7QW5 - chains A and Y of the 3 polymer chains in the assembly; structure by X-ray diffraction, 2.30 A resolution.

[Chain A]
Name: Modification methylase BseCI
Organism: Geobacillus stearothermophilus
Notes: EC 2.1.1.72
Reference sequence: P43423 (MTC1_GEOSE); residue numbers follow UniProt; this construct covers 1-579
Sequence (585 residues; numbered 1 to 585; the number before each row is that of its first residue):
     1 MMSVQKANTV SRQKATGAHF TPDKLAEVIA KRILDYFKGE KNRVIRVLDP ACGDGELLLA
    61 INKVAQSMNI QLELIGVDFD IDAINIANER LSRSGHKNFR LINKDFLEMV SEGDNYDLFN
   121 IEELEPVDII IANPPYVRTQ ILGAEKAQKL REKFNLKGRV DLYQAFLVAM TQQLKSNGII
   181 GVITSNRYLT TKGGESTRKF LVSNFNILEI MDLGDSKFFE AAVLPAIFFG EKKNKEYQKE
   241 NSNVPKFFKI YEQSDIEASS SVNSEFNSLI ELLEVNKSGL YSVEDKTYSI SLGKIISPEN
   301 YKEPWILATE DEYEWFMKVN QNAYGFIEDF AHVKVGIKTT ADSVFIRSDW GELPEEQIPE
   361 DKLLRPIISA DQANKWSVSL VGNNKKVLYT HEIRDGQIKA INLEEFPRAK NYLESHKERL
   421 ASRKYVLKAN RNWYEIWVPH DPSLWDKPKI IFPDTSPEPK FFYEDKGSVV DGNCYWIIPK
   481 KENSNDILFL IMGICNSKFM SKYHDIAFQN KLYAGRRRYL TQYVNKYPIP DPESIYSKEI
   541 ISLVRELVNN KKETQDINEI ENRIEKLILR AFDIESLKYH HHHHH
Not modelled in the structure: 1-9, 110-123, 237-241, 380-381, 551-552, 577-585
Differences from the reference sequence: conflict Glu195 (Gly in P43423); expression tag (580-585)
Residues lining bound ligands: S-adenosylhomocysteine (SAH): Thr16, Gly17, Ala18, His19, Phe20, Thr21, Asp49, Pro50, Ala51, Cys52, Gly53, Glu56, Leu57, Val77, Asp78, Phe79, Asp80, Ala83, Lys104, Asp105, Phe106, Asn133, Pro134, Pro135, Leu162, Phe166

[Chain Y]
Molecule: Unmethylated DNA duplex
Sequence (10 nucleotides; numbered 11 to 20; the number before each row is that of its first residue):
    11 GCATCGATCG

[How chain A and chain Y interact]
Residue-residue contacts - 37 pairs, chain A then chain Y:
  Arg138(A) with DG16(Y), base contact
  Thr139(A) with DT18(Y), phosphate contact; DC19(Y), phosphate contact
  Gln140(A) with DG16(Y), base contact; DA17(Y), hydrogen bond to the base; DT18(Y), sugar contact
  Gly143(A) with DT18(Y), phosphate contact
  Ala144(A) with DT18(Y), hydrogen bond to the phosphate; DC19(Y), phosphate contact
  Ala147(A) with DC19(Y), phosphate contact
  Arg151(A) with DC19(Y), salt bridge to the phosphate
  Lys157(A) with DG20(Y), phosphate contact
  Gly158(A) with DC19(Y), phosphate contact; DG20(Y), hydrogen bond to the phosphate
  Arg159(A) with DT18(Y), hydrogen bond to the base; DC19(Y), hydrogen bond to the base
  Lys338(A) with DC15(Y), base contact; DG16(Y), hydrogen bond to the base
  Thr340(A) with DG16(Y), phosphate contact; DA17(Y), base contact
  Ala341(A) with DG16(Y), hydrogen bond to the phosphate
  Asp342(A) with DC15(Y), sugar contact; DG16(Y), hydrogen bond to the phosphate
  Ala370(A) with DT14(Y), phosphate contact
  Arg419(A) with DG16(Y), salt bridge to the phosphate
  Tyr425(A) with DG16(Y), phosphate contact; DA17(Y), hydrogen bond to the phosphate; DT18(Y), base contact
  Trp437(A) with DT18(Y), hydrogen bond to the base
  Thr455(A) with DA13(Y), base contact
  Asn473(A) with DT14(Y), phosphate contact
  Leu512(A) with DA13(Y), base contact; DT14(Y), base contact
  Tyr513(A) with DC12(Y), base contact; DA13(Y), hydrogen bond to the base
  Arg516(A) with DC12(Y), sugar contact; DA13(Y), salt bridge to the phosphate
Also at the interface, not in a pair above, chain A (27 interface residues in all): Arg423, Asp454, Ala514, Arg518

[Overview]
27 residues of chain A and 9 residues of chain Y are in contact, with 11 hydrogen bonds and 3 salt bridges.
Among the polar pairs are Gln140(A)-DA17(Y), Arg159(A)-DT18(Y) and Arg159(A)-DC19(Y). Ligands of chain A:
S-adenosylhomocysteine.
Chain A is Modification methylase BseCI (Geobacillus stearothermophilus) and chain Y is Unmethylated DNA
duplex; the structure, Adenine-specific DNA methyltransferase M.BseCI complexed with AdoHcy and cognate
unmethylated DNA duplex, was determined by X-ray diffraction.
